5HKI - chains A and B; structure by X-ray diffraction, 2.40 A resolution.

== Chain A (and B) ==
Protein: Orotate phosphoribosyltransferase
From: Mycobacterium tuberculosis (strain ATCC 25618 / H37Rv)
Notes: EC 2.4.2.10; chain B of this document is another copy of the same molecule, construct and numbering; everything in this record applies to it too
Reference sequence: P9WHK9 (PYRE_MYCTU); residues 1-179 here = UniProt positions 1-179
Chain sequence (189 residues; each row starts with the number of its first residue; numbers below 1 keep their minus sign (His-9 is residue -9)):
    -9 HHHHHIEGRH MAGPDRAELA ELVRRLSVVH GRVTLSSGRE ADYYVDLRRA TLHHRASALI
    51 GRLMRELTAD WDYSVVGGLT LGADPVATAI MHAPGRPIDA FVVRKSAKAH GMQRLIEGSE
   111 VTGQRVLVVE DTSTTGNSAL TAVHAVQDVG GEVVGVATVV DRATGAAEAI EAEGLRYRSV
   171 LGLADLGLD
Not modelled in the structure: -9 to 3, 179 (chain B: -9 to 3, 97-103, 179)
Sequence notes: expression tag (-9 to 0)
Swiss-Prot annotation at these positions:
  - binding site (5-phospho-alpha-D-ribose 1-diphosphate): Arg94, Lys95, Lys98, His100, Glu120 to Ser128
  - binding site (orotate): Thr124, Arg152
What the authors report for this chain:
  - binding site for Iron(III) dicitrate: Ser26, Thr124
  - conformationally variable residues (domain motion): Ser26

== Interface between chain A and chain B ==
Residue-residue contacts (56; chain A residue first):
  Asp36(A) with Glu107(B)
  Arg38(A) with Arg94(B); Glu107(B), salt bridge; Gly108(B)
  Arg39(A) with Gly108(B)
  Leu42(A) with Thr78(B); Met81(B); Asp89(B); Ala90(B), hydrogen bond (backbone-backbone); Val92(B), hydrophobic; Glu107(B); Gly108(B); Ser109(B), hydrogen bond (backbone-side chain)
  His43(A) with Met81(B); Asp89(B), salt bridge
  His44(A) with Met81(B); Pro87(B); Ile88(B); Asp89(B), salt bridge
  Ser47(A) with Met81(B); His82(B), hydrogen bond
  Thr70(A) with Thr70(B); Leu71(B)
  Leu71(A) with Arg94(B); Glu107(B)
  Asp74(A) with Asp74(B)
  Thr78(A) with Leu42(B); Thr78(B), hydrogen bond
  Ala79(A) with His82(B)
  Met81(A) with Thr41(B); Leu42(B); His43(B); His44(B); Ser47(B)
  His82(A) with Ser47(B), hydrogen bond; Ala79(B); His82(B), hydrogen bond
  Pro87(A) with His44(B)
  Ile88(A) with His44(B)
  Asp89(A) with Leu42(B); His43(B); His44(B), salt bridge
  Ala90(A) with Leu42(B), hydrogen bond (backbone-backbone)
  Val92(A) with Leu42(B), hydrophobic; Leu71(B), hydrophobic
  His100(A) with Val23(B); Thr24(B); Leu25(B); Tyr34(B)
  Gly101(A) with Tyr34(B)
  Glu107(A) with Arg38(B), salt bridge; Leu71(B)
  Gly108(A) with Arg38(B); Arg39(B), hydrogen bond (backbone-side chain); Leu42(B)
  Ser109(A) with Leu42(B), hydrogen bond (side chain-backbone)
Also at the interface, not in a pair above, chain A (32 interface residues in all): Thr41, Ala48, Pro75, Phe91, Arg94, Lys98, Ala99, Glu110
Also at the interface, not in a pair above, chain B (33 interface residues in all): Ser26, Asp36, Ala48, Pro75, Phe91, Arg104

== In short ==
Chain A and chain B form an interface of 32 and 33 residues respectively, with 9 hydrogen bonds and 5 salt
bridges. Polar pairs include Arg38(A)-Glu107(B), His43(A)-Asp89(B) and His44(A)-Asp89(B). From the paper: a
binding site for Iron(III) dicitrate at Ser26(A) and Thr124(A); conformational variability at Ser26(A).
Both chains are Orotate phosphoribosyltransferase (Mycobacterium tuberculosis (strain ATCC 25618 / H37Rv)).
Entry 5HKI (Crystal structure of Mycobacterium tuberculosis H37Rv orotate phosphoribosyltransferase in complex
with Fe(III) dicitrate) was determined by X-ray diffraction together with 5HKF and 5HKL from the same study.
